PDB entry 4X98 | X-ray diffraction, 2.50 A resolution | chains A and B

== Chain A ==
Protein: Ig gamma-1 chain C region
Source organism: Homo sapiens
UniProt: P01857 (IGHG1_HUMAN); residues 225-444 here correspond to UniProt positions 108-327 (UniProt number = residue number - 117)
Sequence (220 residues; row label = number of the first residue in the row):
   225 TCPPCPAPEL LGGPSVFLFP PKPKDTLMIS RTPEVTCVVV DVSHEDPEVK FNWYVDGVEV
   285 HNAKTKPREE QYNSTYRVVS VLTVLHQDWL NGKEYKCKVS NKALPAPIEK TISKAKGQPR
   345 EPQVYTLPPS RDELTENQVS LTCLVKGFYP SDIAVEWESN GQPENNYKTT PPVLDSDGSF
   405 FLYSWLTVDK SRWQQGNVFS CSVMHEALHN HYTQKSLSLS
Disordered / not traced: 225-236
Cystine bridges: Cys261-Cys321, Cys367-Cys425
Covalent attachments: glycan linked to Asn297
Sequence notes: engineered mutation Glu360 (Lys243 in P01857), Trp409 (Lys292 in P01857)
UniProt features mapped onto this chain:
  - glycosylation: Asn297 (N-linked (GlcNAc...) (complex) asparagine)

== Chain B ==
Protein: Ig gamma-1 chain C region
Source organism: Homo sapiens
UniProt: P01857 (IGHG1_HUMAN); residues 238-444 here correspond to UniProt positions 121-327 (UniProt number = residue number - 117)
Sequence (207 residues; row label = number of the first residue in the row):
   238 PSVFLFPPKP KDTLMISRTP EVTCVVVDVS HEDPEVKFNW YVDGVEVHNA KTKPREEQYN
   298 STYRVVSVLT VLHQDWLNGK EYKCKVSNKA LPAPIEKTIS KAKGQPREPR VYTLPPSRDE
   358 LTKNQVSLTC LVKGFYPSDI AVEWESNGQP ENNYKTTPPV LVSDGSFTLY SKLTVDKSRW
   418 QQGNVFSCSV MHEALHNHYT QKSLSLS
Disordered / not traced: 298-300
Cystine bridges: Cys261-Cys321, Cys367-Cys425
Covalent attachments: glycan linked to Asn297
Sequence notes: engineered mutation Arg347 (Gln230 in P01857), Val399 (Asp282 in P01857), Thr405 (Phe288 in P01857)
UniProt features mapped onto this chain:
  - glycosylation: Asn297 (N-linked (GlcNAc...) (complex) asparagine)

== Chain A / chain B interface ==
Pairs across the interface - 40 pairs, chain A then chain B:
  Tyr349(A) - Ser354(B)
  Tyr349(A) - Asp356(B)
  Tyr349(A) - Glu357(B)
  Tyr349(A) - Lys360(B)
  Thr350(A) - Ser354(B)  hydrogen bond (backbone-side chain)
  Leu351(A) - Ser354(B)
  Leu351(A) - Thr366(B)
  Ser354(A) - Tyr349(B)
  Ser354(A) - Thr350(B)  hydrogen bond (side chain-backbone)
  Ser354(A) - Leu351(B)
  Asp356(A) - Tyr349(B)
  Asp356(A) - Lys439(B)  salt bridge
  Glu357(A) - Tyr349(B)
  Glu357(A) - Lys370(B)
  Glu360(A) - Arg347(B)  salt bridge
  Glu360(A) - Tyr349(B)
  Ser364(A) - Lys370(B)  hydrogen bond
  Thr366(A) - Leu351(B)
  Thr366(A) - Tyr407(B)  hydrogen bond
  Leu368(A) - Ser364(B)
  Lys370(A) - Glu357(B)  salt bridge
  Lys370(A) - Ser364(B)
  Lys392(A) - Leu398(B)
  Thr394(A) - Thr394(B)
  Thr394(A) - Val397(B)
  Val397(A) - Thr394(B)
  Val397(A) - Pro395(B)
  Leu398(A) - Lys392(B)
  Asp399(A) - Lys392(B)
  Asp399(A) - Lys409(B)  salt bridge
  Phe405(A) - Lys392(B)
  Phe405(A) - Lys409(B)
  Tyr407(A) - Thr366(B)  hydrogen bond
  Tyr407(A) - Tyr407(B)  hydrophobic
  Tyr407(A) - Lys409(B)
  Trp409(A) - Val399(B)  hydrophobic
  Trp409(A) - Thr405(B)
  Trp409(A) - Tyr407(B)
  Thr411(A) - Lys370(B)  hydrogen bond
  Lys439(A) - Asp356(B)
Interface residues without a listed pair, chain A (26 interface residues in all): Gln347, Pro352, Thr393, Pro395, Ser400
Interface residues without a listed pair, chain B (28 interface residues in all): Pro352, Pro353, Gln362, Leu368, Asn390, Thr393, Ser408

== Summary ==
Chain A and chain B form an interface of 26 and 28 residues respectively; the contacts include 6 hydrogen
bonds and 4 salt bridges. Polar contacts include Asp356(A)-Lys439(B), Glu360(A)-Arg347(B) and
Lys370(A)-Glu357(B).
Here chain A is Ig gamma-1 chain C region and chain B is Ig gamma-1 chain C region, both from Homo sapiens.
Entry 4X98 (Immunoglobulin Fc heterodimer variant) was determined by X-ray diffraction, deposited together
with 4X99.
